Entry 6X74 (X-ray diffraction, 1.69 A resolution); this record covers chains T and A of the 3 polymer chains in the assembly.

[Chain T]
Molecule: 16-nt DNA strand
Sequence (16 nucleotides; each row starts with the number of its first residue):
     2 ATCGCTACCACACCCC

[Chain A]
Protein: DNA repair protein REV1
Source organism: Saccharomyces cerevisiae
Notes: EC 2.7.7.-
UniProtKB: P12689 (REV1_YEAST); numbering as in UniProt (aligned over 305-746)
Sequence (442 residues; each row starts with the number of its first residue):
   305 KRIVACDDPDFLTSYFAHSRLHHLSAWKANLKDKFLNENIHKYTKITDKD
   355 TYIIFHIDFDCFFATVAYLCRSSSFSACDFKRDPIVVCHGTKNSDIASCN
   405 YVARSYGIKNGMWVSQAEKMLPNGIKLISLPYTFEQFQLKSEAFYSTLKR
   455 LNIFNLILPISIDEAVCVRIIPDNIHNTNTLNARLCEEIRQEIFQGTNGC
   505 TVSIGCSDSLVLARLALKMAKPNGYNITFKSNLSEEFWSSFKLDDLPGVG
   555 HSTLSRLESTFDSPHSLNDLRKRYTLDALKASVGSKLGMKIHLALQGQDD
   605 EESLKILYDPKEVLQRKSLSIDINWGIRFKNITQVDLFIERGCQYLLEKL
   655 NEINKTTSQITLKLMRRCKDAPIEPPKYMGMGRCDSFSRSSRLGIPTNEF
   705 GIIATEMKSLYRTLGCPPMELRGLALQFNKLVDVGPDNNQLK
Disordered / not traced: 305-306, 746
UniProt features mapped onto this chain:
  - region (Interaction with target DNA): Tyr319 to Ser329, Thr395 to Asn397, Gly554 to Thr557, Arg620 to Asn628
  - binding site (dCTP): Arg324, Asp362 to Phe366, Ser402 to Arg408, Asn414, Asp467
  - binding site (Mg(2+)): Asp362, Phe363, Asp467, Glu468
  - site (Interaction with target DNA): Lys681, Ser692, Ser694
Metal / ion sites: Mg2+: Asp548, Leu550, Val553 (shared with 1 residue of chain P)

[Chain T / chain A interface]
Contacting residue pairs (60; chain T residue first):
  DA2(T) - His393(A)  phosphate contact
  DA2(T) - Gly394(A)  phosphate contact
  DA2(T) - Thr395(A)  hydrogen bond to the phosphate
  DA2(T) - Tyr682(A)  base contact
  DT3(T) - His393(A)  base contact
  DT3(T) - Gly394(A)  hydrogen bond to the base
  DT3(T) - Thr395(A)  hydrogen bond to the phosphate
  DT3(T) - Lys396(A)  hydrogen bond to the phosphate
  DT3(T) - Asn397(A)  hydrogen bond to the phosphate
  DT3(T) - Ser398(A)  phosphate contact
  DT3(T) - Trp629(A)  sugar contact
  DT3(T) - Lys681(A)  hydrogen bond to the phosphate
  DT3(T) - Tyr682(A)  sugar contact
  DC4(T) - Tyr319(A)  base contact
  DC4(T) - His322(A)  stacking on the base
  DC4(T) - Ser323(A)  phosphate contact
  DC4(T) - His393(A)  phosphate contact
  DC4(T) - Ser398(A)  hydrogen bond to the phosphate
  DC4(T) - Asp399(A)  hydrogen bond to the phosphate
  DC4(T) - Trp629(A)  base contact
  DC4(T) - Lys681(A)  salt bridge to the phosphate
  DG5(T) - Tyr319(A)  sugar contact
  DG5(T) - Ser323(A)  hydrogen bond to the phosphate
  DG5(T) - Arg324(A)  salt bridge to the phosphate
  DG5(T) - Leu325(A)  hydrogen bond to the phosphate
  DG5(T) - Asn628(A)  base contact
  DG5(T) - Lys681(A)  base contact
  DG5(T) - Gly684(A)  base contact
  DG5(T) - Met685(A)  hydrogen bond to the base
  DG5(T) - Gly686(A)  hydrogen bond to the base
  DC6(T) - Tyr319(A)  hydrogen bond to the phosphate
  DC6(T) - Ser323(A)  sugar contact
  DC6(T) - Leu325(A)  sugar contact
  DC6(T) - His326(A)  hydrogen bond to the sugar
  DC6(T) - Ser329(A)  hydrogen bond to the base
  DC6(T) - Asp626(A)  phosphate contact
  DC6(T) - Ile627(A)  phosphate contact
  DC6(T) - Asn628(A)  hydrogen bond to the phosphate
  DC6(T) - Trp629(A)  phosphate contact
  DT7(T) - Phe320(A)  phosphate contact
  DT7(T) - His326(A)  salt bridge to the phosphate
  DT7(T) - Ser329(A)  hydrogen bond to the sugar
  DT7(T) - Ser624(A)  sugar contact
  DT7(T) - Ile625(A)  phosphate contact
  DT7(T) - Asp626(A)  hydrogen bond to the phosphate
  DA8(T) - Lys336(A)  phosphate contact
  DA8(T) - Arg620(A)  salt bridge to the phosphate
  DA8(T) - Ser622(A)  sugar contact
  DA8(T) - Leu623(A)  phosphate contact
  DA8(T) - Ser624(A)  hydrogen bond to the phosphate
  DC9(T) - Gln619(A)  phosphate contact
  DC9(T) - Arg620(A)  phosphate contact
  DC9(T) - Lys621(A)  hydrogen bond to the phosphate
  DC9(T) - Ser622(A)  hydrogen bond to the phosphate
  DC10(T) - Glu606(A)  sugar contact
  DA11(T) - Lys590(A)  salt bridge to the phosphate
  DA11(T) - Glu606(A)  phosphate contact
  DC12(T) - Gly588(A)  phosphate contact
  DC12(T) - Ser589(A)  hydrogen bond to the phosphate
  DC12(T) - Lys590(A)  hydrogen bond to the phosphate
Other interface residues (no listed pair), chain A (40 interface residues in all): Ser318, Trp417, Leu591, Val617

[In short]
11 residues of chain T face 40 of chain A across their interface; the contacts include 23 hydrogen bonds, 5
salt bridges and 1 aromatic stacking contact. Among the polar pairs are DT3(T)-Gly394(A), DG5(T)-Met685(A) and
DG5(T)-Gly686(A).
Chain T is a 16-nt DNA strand and chain A is DNA repair protein REV1 (Saccharomyces cerevisiae); the
structure, Rev1 Mg2+-facilitated Product Complex with no monophosphates, was determined by X-ray diffraction,
deposited together with 6X6Z, 6X70, 6X71, 6X72, 6X73, 6X75, 6X76 and 6X77.
